Entry 5IEH (X-ray diffraction, 1.50 A resolution); this record covers chains A and B of the 3 polymer chains in the assembly.

== Chain A ==
Molecule: HLA class I histocompatibility antigen, B-40 alpha chain
From: Homo sapiens
UniProtKB: Q04826 (1B40_HUMAN); residues 1-276 here correspond to UniProt positions 25-300 (UniProt number = residue number + 24)
Chain sequence (277 residues; numbered 0 to 276; the number before each row is that of its first residue; numbering starts at 0):
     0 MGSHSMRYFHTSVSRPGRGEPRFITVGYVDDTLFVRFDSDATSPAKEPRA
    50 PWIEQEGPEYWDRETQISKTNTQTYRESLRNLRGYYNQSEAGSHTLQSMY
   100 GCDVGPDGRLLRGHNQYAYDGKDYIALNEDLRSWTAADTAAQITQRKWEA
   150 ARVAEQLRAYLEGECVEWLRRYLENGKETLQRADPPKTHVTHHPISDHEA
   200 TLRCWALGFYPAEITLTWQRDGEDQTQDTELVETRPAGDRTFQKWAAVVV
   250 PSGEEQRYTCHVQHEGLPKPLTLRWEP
Not modelled in the structure: 0
Disulfides: Cys101-Cys164, Cys203-Cys259
Sequence notes: initiating methionine (0); conflict Ala44 (Arg68 in Q04826)

== Chain B ==
Molecule: Beta-2-microglobulin
From: Homo sapiens
UniProtKB: P61769 (B2MG_HUMAN); residues 1-99 here correspond to UniProt positions 21-119 (UniProt number = residue number + 20)
Chain sequence (100 residues; row label = number of the first residue in the row; numbering starts at 0):
     0 MIQRTPKIQVYSRHPAENGKSNFLNCYVSGFHPSDIEVDLLKNGERIEKV
    50 EHSDLSFSKDWSFYLLYYTEFTPTEKDEYACRVNHVTLSQPKIVKWDRDM
Not modelled in the structure: 0-1
Disulfides: Cys25-Cys80
Sequence notes: initiating methionine (0)

== How chain A and chain B interact ==
Pairs across the interface - 52 pairs, chain A then chain B:
  Phe8(A) with Phe56(B), hydrophobic
  His9(A) with Phe56(B)
  Thr10(A) with Phe56(B); Phe62(B)
  Val12(A) with Ser33(B)
  Val25(A) with Leu54(B)
  Tyr27(A) with Ser55(B), hydrogen bond; Tyr63(B), hydrogen bond
  Leu32(A) with Asp53(B); Ser55(B)
  Arg35(A) with Asp53(B), salt bridge
  Arg48(A) with Asp53(B), salt bridge
  Gln96(A) with His31(B), hydrogen bond; Phe56(B); Trp60(B), hydrogen bond (side chain-backbone); Phe62(B)
  Ser97(A) with Phe56(B); Trp60(B)
  Met98(A) with Phe56(B), hydrophobic; Trp60(B), hydrophobic
  Gln115(A) with Trp60(B)
  Tyr116(A) with Trp60(B)
  Ala117(A) with Trp60(B), hydrophobic
  Asp119(A) with His31(B)
  Gly120(A) with Arg3(B), hydrogen bond (backbone-side chain); His31(B); Trp60(B)
  Asp122(A) with Trp60(B), hydrogen bond
  His192(A) with Asp98(B), salt bridge
  Arg202(A) with Asp98(B), hydrogen bond (side chain-backbone)
  Trp204(A) with Asp98(B); Met99(B)
  Val231(A) with Gln8(B)
  Glu232(A) with Lys6(B), salt bridge; Gln8(B), hydrogen bond (backbone-side chain); Tyr26(B); Ser28(B), hydrogen bond
  Thr233(A) with Tyr26(B)
  Arg234(A) with Gln8(B), hydrogen bond; Tyr10(B); Met99(B), hydrogen bond (side chain-backbone)
  Pro235(A) with Tyr10(B), hydrogen bond (backbone-side chain); Asn24(B); Tyr26(B)
  Ala236(A) with Arg12(B), hydrogen bond (backbone-side chain); Asn24(B), hydrogen bond (backbone-side chain)
  Gly237(A) with Arg12(B), hydrogen bond (backbone-side chain)
  Asp238(A) with Arg12(B)
  Gln242(A) with Tyr10(B); Ser11(B), hydrogen bond (side chain-backbone); Arg12(B), hydrogen bond (side chain-backbone)
  Trp244(A) with Met99(B), hydrogen bond (side chain-backbone)
Other interface residues (no listed pair), chain A (35 interface residues in all): Arg17, Ile23, Thr94, Leu206
Other interface residues (no listed pair), chain B (26 interface residues in all): His13, Pro14, Asp34, Ser57, Lys58, Leu65

== In short ==
The interface between chain A and chain B involves 35 residues on one side and 26 on the other, with 18
hydrogen bonds and 4 salt bridges. Polar contacts include Arg35(A)-Asp53(B), Arg48(A)-Asp53(B) and
His192(A)-Asp98(B).
Chain A is HLA class I histocompatibility antigen, B-40 alpha chain and chain B is Beta-2-microglobulin, both
from Homo sapiens; the structure, Structure of HLA-B*40:02 in complex with the phosphorylated endogenous
peptide REF(p)SKEPEL, was determined by X-ray diffraction.
